PDB entry 4H44 | X-ray diffraction, 2.70 A resolution | chains E and H of the 8 polymer chains in the assembly

# Chain E
Protein: Cytochrome b6-f complex subunit 6
UniProtKB: Q8YVQ2 (PETL_NOSS1); residues 1-31 here = UniProt positions 1-31
Sequence (31 residues; each row starts with the number of its first residue):
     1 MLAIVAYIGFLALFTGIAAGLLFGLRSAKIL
Small-molecule neighbours: dioleoyl-phosphatidylcholine (OPC; (7R,17E)-4-hydroxy-N,N,N,7-tetramethyl-7-[(8E)-octadec-8-enoyloxy]-10-oxo-3,5,9-trioxa-4-phosphaheptacos-17-en-1-aminium 4-oxide): Ala3, Ile4, Tyr7, Ile8, Leu11

# Chain H
Protein: Cytochrome b6-f complex subunit 8
UniProtKB: P61048 (PETN_NOSS1); numbering as in UniProt (aligned over 1-29)
Sequence (29 residues; numbered 1 to 29; the number before each row is that of its first residue):
     1 MAILTLGWVSLLVVFTWSIAMVVWGRNGL
Small-molecule neighbours:
  - beta-carotene (BCR): Phe15, Ser18, Ile19, Val22
  - dioleoyl-phosphatidylcholine (OPC; (7R,17E)-4-hydroxy-N,N,N,7-tetramethyl-7-[(8E)-octadec-8-enoyloxy]-10-oxo-3,5,9-trioxa-4-phosphaheptacos-17-en-1-aminium 4-oxide): Met1, Leu4, Trp8, Leu11, Leu12, Phe15

# Interface between chain E and chain H
Contacting residue pairs (14):
  Leu2(E) - Ala2(H)  hydrophobic
  Ala3(E) - Thr5(H)
  Ala3(E) - Val9(H)
  Ala6(E) - Leu6(H)  hydrophobic
  Ala6(E) - Val9(H)
  Tyr7(E) - Val9(H)
  Tyr7(E) - Leu12(H)
  Tyr7(E) - Val13(H)  hydrophobic
  Tyr7(E) - Thr16(H)  hydrogen bond
  Phe10(E) - Val13(H)  hydrophobic
  Leu11(E) - Val13(H)  hydrophobic
  Leu11(E) - Thr16(H)
  Phe14(E) - Trp17(H)
  Thr15(E) - Trp17(H)
Other interface residues (no listed pair), chain E (10 interface residues in all): Ala18, Leu22
Other interface residues (no listed pair), chain H (10 interface residues in all): Ser10, Trp24

# Overview
The chain E/chain H interface involves 10 residues from each chain; the contacts include 1 hydrogen bond. Its
one hydrogen-bonded contact is Tyr7(E)-Thr16(H). Dioleoyl-phosphatidylcholine is bound between chain E and
chain H. Ligands of chain H: beta-carotene.
Chain E is Cytochrome b6-f complex subunit 6 and chain H is Cytochrome b6-f complex subunit 8; the structure,
2.70 A Cytochrome b6f Complex Structure From Nostoc PCC 7120, was determined by X-ray diffraction (same
publication as 4H13).
